PDB entry 6PDS | X-ray diffraction, 1.89 A resolution | chains A and C of the 3 polymer chains in the assembly

== Chain A ==
Name: antibody 0PV-a.04 light chain
Organism: Macaca mulatta
Notes: antibody fragment or engineered binder
Chain sequence (212 residues; row label = number of the first residue in the row):
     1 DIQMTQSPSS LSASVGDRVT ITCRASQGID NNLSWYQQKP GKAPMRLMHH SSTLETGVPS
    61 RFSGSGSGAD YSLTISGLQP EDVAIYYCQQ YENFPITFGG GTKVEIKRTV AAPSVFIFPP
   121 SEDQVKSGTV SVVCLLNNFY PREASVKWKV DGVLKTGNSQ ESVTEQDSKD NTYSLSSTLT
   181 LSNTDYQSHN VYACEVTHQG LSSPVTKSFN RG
Disulfides: C23-C88, C134-C194

== Chain C ==
Name: HIV-1 fusion peptide residue 512-519
Chain sequence (8 residues; numbered 11 to 18; the number before each row is that of its first residue):
    11 AVGIGAVF

== Interface between chain A and chain C ==
Contacting residue pairs - 11 pairs, chain A then chain C:
  N32(A) with A11(C)
  R46(A) with I14(C)
  H49(A) with I14(C)
  Y91(A) with A11(C); V12(C), hydrogen bond (backbone-backbone); I14(C); G15(C)
  E92(A) with A11(C)
  N93(A) with V12(C)
  F94(A) with V12(C), hydrophobic
  I96(A) with V12(C), hydrophobic
Interface residues without a listed pair, chain A (9 interface residues in all): S34
Interface residues without a listed pair, chain C (5 interface residues in all): G13

== Summary ==
9 residues of chain A face 5 of chain C across their interface; the contacts include 1 hydrogen bond. Its one
hydrogen bond, Y91(A)-V12(C), is backbone to backbone.
Here chain A is antibody 0PV-a.04 light chain (Macaca mulatta) and chain C is HIV-1 fusion peptide residue
512-519. Entry 6PDS (Vaccine-elicited NHP FP-targeting antibody 0PV-a.04 in complex with HIV fusion peptide
(residue 512-519)) was determined by X-ray diffraction.
